Entry 1N5V (X-ray diffraction, 2.24 A resolution); this record covers chains A and B.

# Chain A (and B)
Name: ActVA-Orf6 monooxygenase
From: Streptomyces coelicolor
Notes: chain B of this document is another copy of the same molecule, construct and numbering; everything in this record applies to it too
UniProt: Q53908 (Q53908_STRCO); residues 2-113 here = UniProt positions 2-113
Amino-acid sequence (112 residues; each row starts with the number of its first residue):
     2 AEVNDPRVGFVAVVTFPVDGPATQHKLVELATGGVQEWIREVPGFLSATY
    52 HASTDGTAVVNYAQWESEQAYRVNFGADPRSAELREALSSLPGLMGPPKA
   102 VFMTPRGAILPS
Residues lining bound ligands: nanaomycin d (NOM; 7-hydroxy-5-methyl-3,3a,5,11b-tetrahydro-1,4-dioxa-cyclopenta[a]anthracene-2,6,11-trione): Ala13, Val15, Phe17, Gln37, Ile40, Phe46, Ala49, Tyr51, Asn62, Ala64, Trp66, Tyr72, Phe76, Leu85, Arg86, Leu89, Pro99, Ala101, Phe103
What the authors report for this chain:
  - binding site for nanaomycin d: Tyr51, Asn62, Trp66, Tyr72
  - catalytic residues: Tyr51, Asn62, Trp66, Tyr72, Arg86 (proposed by the authors, not directly observed)

# Chain A / chain B interface
Residue-residue contacts (80):
  Ala2(A) - Glu3(B)  hydrogen bond (backbone-side chain)
  Ala2(A) - Val4(B)
  Glu3(A) - Ala2(B)  hydrogen bond (side chain-backbone)
  Glu3(A) - Glu3(B)  hydrogen bond (backbone-side chain)
  Val4(A) - Ala2(B)  hydrogen bond (backbone-backbone)
  Val4(A) - Val4(B)  hydrophobic
  Val4(A) - Ser48(B)
  Val4(A) - Thr50(B)
  Val4(A) - Tyr63(B)  hydrophobic
  Val4(A) - Gln65(B)
  Val12(A) - His52(B)
  Val29(A) - Arg107(B)
  Ala32(A) - Ile110(B)
  Thr33(A) - Ile110(B)
  Ile40(A) - Ile110(B)  hydrophobic
  Arg41(A) - Ile110(B)
  Arg41(A) - Leu111(B)  hydrogen bond (side chain-backbone)
  Arg41(A) - Pro112(B)
  Arg41(A) - Ser113(B)  hydrogen bond
  Phe46(A) - Ile110(B)
  Phe46(A) - Pro112(B)
  Leu47(A) - Pro112(B)
  Ser48(A) - Val4(B)
  Ser48(A) - Ile110(B)
  Ser48(A) - Leu111(B)
  Ala49(A) - Gly108(B)
  Ala49(A) - Ala109(B)
  Ala49(A) - Ile110(B)  hydrogen bond (backbone-backbone)
  Thr50(A) - Val4(B)
  Thr50(A) - Gly108(B)
  Thr50(A) - Ala109(B)
  Tyr51(A) - Pro106(B)
  Tyr51(A) - Arg107(B)  hydrogen bond (backbone-backbone)
  Tyr51(A) - Gly108(B)  hydrogen bond (backbone-backbone)
  Tyr51(A) - Ile110(B)  hydrophobic
  His52(A) - Val12(B)
  His52(A) - Tyr63(B)  hydrogen bond
  His52(A) - Met104(B)
  His52(A) - Thr105(B)
  His52(A) - Pro106(B)
  Ala53(A) - Met104(B)
  Ala53(A) - Thr105(B)  hydrogen bond (backbone-backbone)
  Ala53(A) - Arg107(B)
  Ser54(A) - Phe103(B)
  Ser54(A) - Met104(B)
  Thr55(A) - Phe103(B)  hydrogen bond (backbone-backbone)
  Thr55(A) - Met104(B)
  Val61(A) - Met104(B)  hydrophobic
  Tyr63(A) - His52(B)  hydrogen bond
  Tyr63(A) - Tyr63(B)  hydrophobic
  Gln65(A) - Val4(B)
  Phe103(A) - Ser54(B)
  Phe103(A) - Thr55(B)  hydrogen bond (backbone-backbone)
  Met104(A) - His52(B)
  Met104(A) - Ala53(B)
  Met104(A) - Ser54(B)
  Met104(A) - Thr55(B)
  Met104(A) - Val61(B)  hydrophobic
  Thr105(A) - His52(B)
  Thr105(A) - Ala53(B)  hydrogen bond (backbone-backbone)
  Pro106(A) - Tyr51(B)
  Pro106(A) - His52(B)
  Arg107(A) - Val29(B)
  Arg107(A) - Tyr51(B)  hydrogen bond (backbone-backbone)
  Arg107(A) - Ala53(B)
  Gly108(A) - Thr50(B)
  Gly108(A) - Tyr51(B)  hydrogen bond (backbone-backbone)
  Ala109(A) - Ala49(B)
  Ile110(A) - Ala32(B)
  Ile110(A) - Arg41(B)
  Ile110(A) - Phe46(B)
  Ile110(A) - Ser48(B)
  Ile110(A) - Ala49(B)  hydrogen bond (backbone-backbone)
  Leu111(A) - Arg41(B)  hydrogen bond (backbone-side chain)
  Leu111(A) - Phe46(B)
  Pro112(A) - Arg41(B)
  Pro112(A) - Phe46(B)
  Pro112(A) - Leu47(B)
  Ser113(A) - Arg41(B)  hydrogen bond (backbone-backbone)
  Ser113(A) - Glu42(B)
Interface residues without a listed pair, chain A (36 interface residues in all): Phe11, Gln37, Val102
Interface residues without a listed pair, chain B (35 interface residues in all): Phe11, Thr33, Val102

# Summary
36 residues of chain A face 35 of chain B across their interface; the contacts include 20 hydrogen bonds.
Polar contacts include Ala2(A)-Glu3(B), Glu3(A)-Glu3(B) and Arg41(A)-Leu111(B). Bound to chain A: nanaomycin
d. From the paper: catalytic residues Tyr51(A), Asn62(A) and Trp66(A) among others; a binding site for
nanaomycin d at Tyr51(A), Asn62(A) and Trp66(A) among others.
Chain A and chain B are both ActVA-Orf6 monooxygenase (Streptomyces coelicolor); the structure, Crystal
structure of a Monooxygenase from the gene ActVA-Orf6 of Streptomyces coelicolor in complex with the ..., was
determined by X-ray diffraction, deposited together with 1LQ9, 1N5Q, 1N5S and 1N5T.
